4B3M - chains A and K of the 23 polymer chains in the assembly; structure by X-ray diffraction, 2.90 A resolution.

Chain A:
Molecule: 16S ribosomal RNA
Source organism: Thermus thermophilus HB8
Sequence (1521 nucleotides; each row starts with the number of its first residue; note: 44 numbers in that range are skipped by the numbering (no residue carries them; nothing is unmodelled there); a row labelled like 189A-189L holds insertion residues (189A, then the next letters in order)):
     1 UUGUUGGAGAGUUUGAUCCUGGCUCAGGGUGAACGCUGGCGGCGUGCCUA
    51 AGACAUGCAAGUCGUGCGGGCCG
    76 CGGGGUUUU
    88 ACUCCG
    96 UGGUCAGCGGCGGACGGGUGAGUAACGCGUGGGU
  129A G
   130 ACCUACCCGGAAGAGGGGGACAACCCGGGGAAACUCGGGCUAAUCCCCCA
   180 UGUGGACCCG
189A-189L CCCCUUGGGGUG
   190 UGUCCAAAGGGCUUU
   216 GCCCGCUUCCGGAUGGGCCCGCGUCCCAUCAGCUAGUUGGUGGGGUAAUG
   266 GCCCACCAAGGCGACGACGGGUAGCCGGUCUGAGAGGAUGGCCGGCCACA
   316 GGGGCACUGAGACACGGGCCCCACUCCUACGGGAGGCAGCAGUUAGGAAU
   366 CUUCCGCAAUGGGCGCAAGCCUGACGGAGCGACGCCGCUUGGAGGAAGAA
   416 GCCCUUCGGGGUGUAAACUCCUGA
   441 ACCCGGGACGAAACCCCC
   460 GA
   470 CGAGGGGA
   479 CUGACGGUACCGGGGUAA
   498 UAGCGCCGGCCAACUCCGUGCCAGCAGCCGCGGUAAUACGGAGGGCGCGA
   548 GCGUUACCCGGAUUCACUGGGCGUAAAGGGCGUGUAGGCGGCCUGGGGCG
   598 UCCCAUGUGAAAGACCACGGCUCAACCGUGGGGGAGCGUGGGAUACGCUC
   648 AGGCUAGACGGUGGGAGAGGGUGGUGGAAUUCCCGGAGUAGCGGUGAAAU
   698 GCGCAGAUACCGGGAGGAACGCCGAUGGCGAAGGCAGCCACCUGGUCCAC
   748 CCGUGACGCUGAGGCGCGAAAGCGUGGGGAGCAAACCGGAUUAGAUACCC
   798 GGGUAGUCCACGCCCUAAACGAUGCGCGCUAGGUCUCUGGGUCU
   848 CCUGGGGGCCGAAGCUAACGCGUUAAGCGCGCCGCCUGGGGAGUACGGCC
   898 GCAAGGCUGAAACUCAAAGGAAUUGACGGGGGCCCGCACAAGCGGUGGAG
   948 CAUGUGGUUUAAUUCGAAGCAACGCGAAGAACCUUACCAGGCCUUGACAU
   998 GCUA
 1001A G
  1002 GGAACCCGGGUGAAAGCCUGGGGUGCCCC
1030A-1030D GCGA
  1031 GGGGAGCCCUAGCACAGGUGCUGCAUGGCCGUCGUCAGCUCGUGCCGUGA
  1081 GGUGUUGGGUUAAGUCCCGCAACGAGCGCAACCCCCGCCGUUAGUUGCCA
  1131 GCGGUUCGGCCGGGCACUCUAACGGGACUGCCCGCG
  1168 AAAGCGGGAGGAAGGAGGGGACGACGUCUGGUCAGCAUGGCCCUUACGGC
  1218 CUGGGCGACACACGUGCUACAAUGCCCACUACAAAGCGAUGCCACCCGGC
  1268 AACGGGGAGCUAAUCGCAAAAAGGUGGGCCCAGUUCGGAUUGGGGUCUGC
  1318 AACCCGACCCCAUGAAGCCGGAAUCGCUAGUAAUCGCGGAUCAGCC
 1363A A
  1364 UGCCGCGGUGAAUACGUUCCCGGGCCUUGUACACACCGCCCGUCACGCCA
  1414 UGGGAGCGGGCUCUACCCGAAGUCGCCGG
1442A-1442B GA
  1443 GCCUA
  1452 C
  1456 GGGCAGGCGCCGAGGGUAGGGCCCGUGACUGGGGCGAAGUCGUAACAAGG
  1506 UAGCUGUACCGGAAGGUGCGGCUGGAUCACCUCCUUUCU
Not modelled in the structure: 1-4, 1534-1538
Bound ions: Mg2+ site 1: U12, G22; Mg2+ site 2: U12, C526, A914; Mg2+ site 3: G15, U920; Mg2+ site 4 near G21 (its only coordinating residue here); Mg2+ site 5: C48, G115; Mg2+ site 6 near A53 (its only coordinating residue here); Mg2+ site 7: C58, U387, G388; Mg2+ site 8: A59, U387; Mg2+ site 9: G61, U62, G105; Mg2+ site 10: G69, G70, U99; Mg2+ site 11: G107, G326; Mg2+ site 12: A109, G111; 145 more Mg2+ sites not listed; 15 more K+ sites not listed
Residues lining bound ligands: ON0 ((1R,2R,3S,4R,6S)-4,6-diamino-2-{[3-O-(2,6-diamino-2,6-dideoxy-beta-L-idopyranosyl)-beta-D-ribofuranosyl]oxy}-3-hydroxycyclohexyl 2-amino-4,6-O-benzylidene-2-deoxy-alpha-D-glucopyranoside): G1405, U1406, C1407, A1408, C1409, G1489, C1490, G1491, A1492, A1493, G1494, U1495, C1496
From the paper describing this entry:
  - binding site for ON0: G1491, A1492
  - conformationally variable residues: A1492, A1493
  - mutagenesis - A1408G (>=720 uM), G1491A (>=720 uM), G1491C (>=720 uM): decreased binding to ON0

Chain K:
Molecule: 30S ribosomal protein S11
Source organism: Thermus thermophilus HB8
Reference sequence: P80376 (RS11_THET8); residues -9 to 119 here correspond to UniProt positions 1-129 (UniProt number = residue number + 10)
Sequence (129 residues; each row starts with the number of its first residue; numbers below 1 keep their minus sign (Met-9 is residue -9)):
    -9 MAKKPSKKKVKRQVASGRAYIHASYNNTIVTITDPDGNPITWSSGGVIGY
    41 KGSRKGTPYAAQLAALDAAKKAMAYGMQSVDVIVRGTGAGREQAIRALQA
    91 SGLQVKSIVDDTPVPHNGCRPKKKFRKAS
Not modelled in the structure: -9 to 0
Bound ions: Mg2+: Asn16, Gly42 (shared with G691(A), U692(A) of chain A)

Interface between chain A and chain K:
Contacting residue pairs - 83 pairs, chain A then chain K:
  G674(A) with His106(K), base contact
  A675(A) with Val104(K), hydrogen bond to the sugar; Pro105(K), base contact; His106(K), hydrogen bond to the base; Gly108(K), base contact
  A676(A) with Pro103(K), sugar contact; Pro105(K), sugar contact; Cys109(K), base contact
  U677(A) with Cys109(K), base contact
  G683(A) with Asn28(K), base contact; Pro29(K), base contact
  A684(A) with Arg2(K), hydrogen bond to the phosphate; Asn28(K), sugar contact; Pro29(K), hydrogen bond to the sugar
  G685(A) with Arg2(K), salt bridge to the phosphate; Pro29(K), sugar contact; Ile30(K), phosphate contact; Trp32(K), sugar contact
  U686(A) with Trp32(K), hydrogen bond to the sugar; Tyr65(K), phosphate contact
  A687(A) with Trp32(K), sugar contact; Lys61(K), salt bridge to the phosphate
  G688(A) with Trp32(K), sugar contact; Ser34(K), hydrogen bond to the phosphate; Gly36(K), sugar contact; Val37(K), sugar contact
  C689(A) with Asn17(K), phosphate contact; Ser34(K), hydrogen bond to the phosphate; Gly35(K), phosphate contact; Gly36(K), hydrogen bond to the phosphate; Lys45(K), salt bridge to the phosphate
  G690(A) with Asn17(K), phosphate contact; Lys45(K), hydrogen bond to the base
  G691(A) with Asn16(K), hydrogen bond to the phosphate; Lys41(K), base contact; Gly42(K), base contact; Lys45(K), hydrogen bond to the base; Lys114(K), phosphate contact
  U692(A) with Asn16(K), hydrogen bond to the phosphate; Gly42(K), base contact; Ser43(K), hydrogen bond to the base; Lys114(K), salt bridge to the phosphate
  A694(A) with Ser43(K), hydrogen bond to the phosphate
  A695(A) with Gly42(K), phosphate contact; Ser43(K), hydrogen bond to the phosphate
  A704(A) with Trp32(K), base contact
  U705(A) with Trp32(K), base contact
  A706(A) with His12(K), phosphate contact; Ile19(K), sugar contact; Thr21(K), hydrogen bond to the sugar; Pro29(K), base contact
  C707(A) with Tyr10(K), phosphate contact; Gly27(K), hydrogen bond to the sugar; Pro29(K), base contact; Arg75(K), salt bridge to the phosphate
  C708(A) with Arg8(K), sugar contact; Tyr10(K), sugar contact; Asp26(K), sugar contact; Gly27(K), sugar contact; Arg75(K), salt bridge to the phosphate
  G714(A) with Cys109(K), base contact
  A716(A) with Asn107(K), hydrogen bond to the sugar; Gly108(K), sugar contact
  C717(A) with His106(K), phosphate contact; Asn107(K), sugar contact
  G718(A) with His106(K), stacking on the base; Asn107(K), sugar contact
  A777(A) with Cys109(K), base contact
  G778(A) with Cys109(K), sugar contact; Arg110(K), hydrogen bond to the sugar
  C779(A) with Arg110(K), hydrogen bond to the sugar; Pro111(K), sugar contact; Lys112(K), phosphate contact; Lys113(K), phosphate contact
  A780(A) with Lys112(K), phosphate contact; Lys113(K), hydrogen bond to the phosphate
  C796(A) with Lys113(K), phosphate contact
  C797(A) with Lys114(K), phosphate contact
  G798(A) with Lys112(K), salt bridge to the phosphate
  U1522(A) with Lys113(K), phosphate contact
  G1523(A) with Lys113(K), salt bridge to the phosphate
  C1524(A) with Arg110(K), salt bridge to the phosphate
  G1525(A) with Arg110(K), salt bridge to the phosphate
Other interface residues (no listed pair), chain A (37 interface residues in all): A715
Other interface residues (no listed pair), chain K (40 interface residues in all): Ser14, Thr23, Arg116

Summary:
Chain A and chain K form an interface of 37 and 40 residues respectively; the contacts include 21 hydrogen
bonds, 10 salt bridges and 1 aromatic stacking contact. Polar contacts include A675(A)-His106(K),
G690(A)-Lys45(K) and G691(A)-Lys45(K). The paper reports a binding site for ON0 at G1491(A) and A1492(A);
A1408G, G1491A and G1491C of chain A reduce binding to ON0.
Chain A is 16S ribosomal RNA and chain K is 30S ribosomal protein S11, both from Thermus thermophilus HB8; the
structure, Crystal structure of the 30S ribosome in complex with compound 1, was determined by X-ray
diffraction (same publication as 4B3R, 4B3S and 4B3T).
